6LHA - chains A and B of the 4 polymer chains in the assembly; structure by electron microscopy, 3.56 A resolution.

# Chain A
Name: VP1 protein
Organism: Coxsackievirus A16
Reference sequence: A0A2S1BJ89 (A0A2S1BJ89_9ENTO); residues 1-297 here correspond to UniProt positions 566-862 (UniProt number = residue number + 565)
Amino-acid sequence (297 residues; numbered 1 to 297; the number before each row is that of its first residue):
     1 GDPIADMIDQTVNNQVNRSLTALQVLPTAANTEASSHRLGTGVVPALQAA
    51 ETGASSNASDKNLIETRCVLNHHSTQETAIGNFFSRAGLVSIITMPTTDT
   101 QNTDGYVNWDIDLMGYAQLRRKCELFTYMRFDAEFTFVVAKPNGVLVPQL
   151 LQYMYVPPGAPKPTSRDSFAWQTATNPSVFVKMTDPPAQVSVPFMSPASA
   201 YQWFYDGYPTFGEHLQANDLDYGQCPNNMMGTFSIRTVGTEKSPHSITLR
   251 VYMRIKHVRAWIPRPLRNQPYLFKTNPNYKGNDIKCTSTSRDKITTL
Unresolved in the structure: 1, 10-17, 97-101
Ligand contacts: sphingosine (SPH): I111, D112, L113, M114, F135, Y155, V190, V192, M195, Y201, W203, N228, M230, F233
Reported in the primary citation:
  - conformationally variable residues (loop rearrangement): N108, D110, T275, D292

# Chain B
Name: VP2 protein
Organism: Coxsackievirus A16
Notes: EC 3.4.22.29, 3.6.1.15, 3.4.22.28, 2.7.7.48
Reference sequence: A0A1D3TZV2 (A0A1D3TZV2_9ENTO); residues 1-254 here correspond to UniProt positions 70-323 (UniProt number = residue number + 69)
Amino-acid sequence (254 residues; row label = number of the first residue in the row):
     1 SPSAEACGYSDRVAQLTIGNSTITTQEAANIVIAYGEWPEYCPDTDATAV
    51 DKPTRPDVSVNRFFTLDTKSWAKDSKGWYWKFPDVLTEVGVFGQNAQFHY
   101 LYRSGFCVHVQCNASKFHQGALLVAVLPEYVLGTIAGGTGNENSHPPYAT
   151 TQPGQVGAVLTHPYVLDAGIPLSQLTVCPHQWINLRTNNCATIIVPYMNT
   201 VPFDSALNHCNFGLLVIPVVPLDFNAGATSEIPITVTIAPMCAEFAGLRQ
   251 AVKQ
Unresolved in the structure: 1-9
Reported in the primary citation:
  - conformationally variable residues: S230 to E231

# Chain A / chain B interface
Residue-residue contacts (91):
  R18(A) - W38(B)
  L20(A) - G36(B)
  A50(A) - W182(B)
  E51(A) - Q181(B)
  E51(A) - W182(B)  hydrogen bond (backbone-backbone)
  E51(A) - N184(B)
  T52(A) - V32(B)
  T52(A) - Q181(B)  hydrogen bond (backbone-side chain)
  G53(A) - H180(B)
  T127(A) - E129(B)
  Y128(A) - E129(B)  hydrogen bond
  Y128(A) - M198(B)
  Y128(A) - N199(B)
  Y128(A) - T200(B)
  A198(A) - V201(B)  hydrophobic
  S199(A) - T200(B)  hydrogen bond (side chain-backbone)
  A200(A) - T200(B)
  Q202(A) - E129(B)
  F204(A) - E129(B)
  F204(A) - V131(B)  hydrophobic
  Y205(A) - E129(B)
  Y205(A) - V131(B)
  Y205(A) - N208(B)
  Y205(A) - H209(B)
  D206(A) - K81(B)  salt bridge
  D206(A) - E129(B)  hydrogen bond (backbone-side chain)
  D206(A) - Y130(B)
  D206(A) - H209(B)  hydrogen bond (backbone-side chain)
  D206(A) - C210(B)  hydrogen bond (backbone-backbone)
  G207(A) - N208(B)
  Y208(A) - Y148(B)  hydrophobic
  Y208(A) - T151(B)
  Y208(A) - N208(B)  hydrogen bond (backbone-backbone)
  T210(A) - N208(B)  hydrogen bond (backbone-side chain)
  F211(A) - Y100(B)  hydrophobic
  F211(A) - S205(B)
  F211(A) - N208(B)
  G212(A) - Q254(B)
  E213(A) - Q254(B)  hydrogen bond
  H214(A) - Y148(B)
  H214(A) - Q254(B)
  Q216(A) - P147(B)
  D219(A) - H145(B)
  L220(A) - H145(B)
  Y222(A) - K81(B)
  Y222(A) - V131(B)
  Y222(A) - L132(B)
  Y222(A) - P146(B)  hydrophobic
  Y222(A) - T151(B)
  I262(A) - Y35(B)
  I262(A) - P128(B)  hydrophobic
  R264(A) - P128(B)  hydrogen bond (side chain-backbone)
  R264(A) - E129(B)  hydrogen bond (side chain-backbone)
  P265(A) - I170(B)
  P265(A) - Q174(B)
  P265(A) - V177(B)
  L266(A) - I170(B)
  L266(A) - P171(B)
  L266(A) - Q174(B)
  R267(A) - A168(B)
  R267(A) - G169(B)
  N268(A) - G169(B)  hydrogen bond (backbone-backbone)
  N268(A) - P171(B)
  Q269(A) - G169(B)
  L272(A) - A136(B)  hydrophobic
  L272(A) - G140(B)
  F273(A) - E142(B)
  F273(A) - N143(B)
  N276(A) - N143(B)  hydrogen bond
  N276(A) - S144(B)
  N276(A) - H145(B)
  P277(A) - L132(B)
  N278(A) - T134(B)  hydrogen bond
  N278(A) - S144(B)  hydrogen bond (side chain-backbone)
  Y279(A) - T134(B)
  Y279(A) - I135(B)
  Y279(A) - A136(B)
  Y279(A) - V165(B)
  Y279(A) - D167(B)  hydrogen bond
  Y279(A) - A168(B)
  Y279(A) - G169(B)
  K280(A) - I135(B)
  K280(A) - G138(B)
  K280(A) - T139(B)
  G281(A) - I135(B)  hydrogen bond (backbone-backbone)
  G281(A) - G138(B)
  N282(A) - G138(B)  hydrogen bond (side chain-backbone)
  N282(A) - T139(B)
  I284(A) - V165(B)  hydrophobic
  T287(A) - Y164(B)  hydrogen bond
  T287(A) - P171(B)
Interface residues without a listed pair, chain A (49 interface residues in all): S19, P209, P263, K285, C286
Interface residues without a listed pair, chain B (57 interface residues in all): A29, N30, L127, G133, N141, Q152, H162, L175, T187, L207

# Summary
Chain A and chain B form an interface of 49 and 57 residues respectively, with 20 hydrogen bonds and 1 salt
bridge. Among the polar pairs are D206(A)-K81(B), T52(A)-Q181(B) and Y128(A)-E129(B). Bound to chain A:
sphingosine. From the paper: conformational variability at N108(A), D110(A) and S230(B) among others.
Here chain A is VP1 protein and chain B is VP2 protein, both from Coxsackievirus A16. Entry 6LHA (The cryo-EM
structure of coxsackievirus A16 mature virion) was determined by electron microscopy (same publication as
6LHB, 6LHC, 6LHK, 6LHL, 6LHO and 6LHP).
